5H5T - chains B and C of the 5 polymer chains in the assembly; structure by X-ray diffraction, 2.50 A resolution.

Chain B (and C):
Name: Flagellar hook-associated protein 2
From: Salmonella typhimurium
Notes: chain C of this document is another copy of the same molecule, construct and numbering; everything in this record applies to it too
Reference sequence: A0A0D6FM27 (A0A0D6FM27_SALTM); residue numbers follow UniProt; this construct covers 71-268
Sequence (204 residues; numbered 65 to 268; the number before each row is that of its first residue):
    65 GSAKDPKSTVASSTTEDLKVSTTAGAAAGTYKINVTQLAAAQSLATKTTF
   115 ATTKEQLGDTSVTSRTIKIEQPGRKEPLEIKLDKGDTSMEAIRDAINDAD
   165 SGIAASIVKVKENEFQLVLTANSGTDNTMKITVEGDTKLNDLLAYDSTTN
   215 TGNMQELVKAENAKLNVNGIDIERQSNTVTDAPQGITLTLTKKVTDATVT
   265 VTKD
Disordered / not traced: 65-71, 267-268 (chain C: 65-71, 268)
Construct notes: expression tag (65-70)

Interface between chain B and chain C:
Pairs across the interface (25):
  Thr-78(B) / Thr-255(C)
  Ala-91(B) / Asn-161(C)
  Ala-92(B) / Ala-168(C)
  Tyr-95(B) / Ser-170(C)
  Asn-232(B) / Ser-107(C)
  Asn-232(B) / Thr-184(C)
  Asn-232(B) / Leu-221(C)
  Asn-232(B) / Val-222(C)
  Gly-233(B) / Leu-221(C)
  Gly-233(B) / Val-222(C)
  Ile-234(B) / Val-172(C)  hydrophobic
  Ile-234(B) / Gln-180(C)
  Ile-234(B) / Val-182(C)  hydrophobic
  Ile-234(B) / Leu-221(C)  hydrophobic
  Ile-236(B) / Val-172(C)  hydrophobic
  Ile-236(B) / Val-174(C)  hydrophobic
  Arg-238(B) / Lys-173(C)  hydrogen bond (side chain-backbone)
  Arg-238(B) / Val-174(C)  hydrogen bond (side chain-backbone)
  Asp-245(B) / Val-172(C)
  Asp-245(B) / Lys-173(C)  hydrogen bond (backbone-backbone)
  Pro-247(B) / Ser-170(C)
  Pro-247(B) / Ile-171(C)
  Gln-248(B) / Arg-157(C)  hydrogen bond
  Gln-248(B) / Ile-171(C)  hydrogen bond (backbone-backbone)
  Gln-248(B) / Phe-179(C)
Interface residues without a listed pair, chain B (16 interface residues in all): Gly-93, Thr-94, Glu-237, Ala-246
Interface residues without a listed pair, chain C (18 interface residues in all): Thr-117, Ala-169

Overview:
16 residues of chain B and 18 residues of chain C are in contact, with 5 hydrogen bonds. Polar pairs include
Arg-238(B)/Lys-173(C), Arg-238(B)/Val-174(C) and Gln-248(B)/Arg-157(C).
Both chains are Flagellar hook-associated protein 2 (Salmonella typhimurium). Entry 5H5T (Crystal structure of
the flagellar cap protein FliD D2-D3 domains from Salmonella Typhimurium) was determined by X-ray diffraction
together with 5H5V and 5H5W from the same study.
